PDB entry 8FFR | X-ray diffraction, 3.49 A resolution | chains D and W of the 12 polymer chains in the assembly

# Chain D
Name: Nucleoprotein
Organism: Rabies virus CVS-11
UniProtKB: A8VR20 (A8VR20_9RHAB); residues 1-450 here = UniProt positions 1-450
Amino-acid sequence (450 residues; row label = number of the first residue in the row):
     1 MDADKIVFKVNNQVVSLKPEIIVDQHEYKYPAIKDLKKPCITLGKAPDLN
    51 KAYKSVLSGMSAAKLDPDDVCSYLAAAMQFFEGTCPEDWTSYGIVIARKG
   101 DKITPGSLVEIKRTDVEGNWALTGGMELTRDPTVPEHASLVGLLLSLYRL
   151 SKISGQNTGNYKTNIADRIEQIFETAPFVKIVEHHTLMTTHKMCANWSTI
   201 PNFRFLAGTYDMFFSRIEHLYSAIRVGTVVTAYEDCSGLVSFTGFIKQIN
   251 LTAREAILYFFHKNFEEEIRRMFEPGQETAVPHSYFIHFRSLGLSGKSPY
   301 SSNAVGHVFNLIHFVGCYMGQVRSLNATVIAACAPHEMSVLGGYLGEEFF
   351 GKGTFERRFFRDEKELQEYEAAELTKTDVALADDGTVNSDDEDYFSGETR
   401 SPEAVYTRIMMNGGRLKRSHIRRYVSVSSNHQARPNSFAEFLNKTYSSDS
Unresolved in the structure: 1-5, 373-397, 449-450

# Chain W
Molecule: 99-nt RNA strand
Sequence (99 nucleotides; row label = number of the first residue in the row):
     1 CCCCCCCACCCACAAAAACCACAACACCCACAAACCCAAAAAACCCCACA
    51 ACCCCCCCACACCCCACCAACCCCACAAACCCCACACACCCCACAAAAC

# How chain D and chain W interact
Residue-residue contacts (39):
  Arg149(D) with A75(W), salt bridge to the phosphate; C76(W), salt bridge to the phosphate
  Gln156(D) with C73(W), base contact
  Asn157(D) with C73(W), hydrogen bond to the base
  Thr158(D) with C73(W), sugar contact
  Tyr161(D) with C73(W), sugar contact; A75(W), hydrogen bond to the phosphate
  Arg168(D) with A75(W), salt bridge to the phosphate; C76(W), salt bridge to the phosphate
  Ile172(D) with C76(W), base contact
  Arg204(D) with A69(W), sugar contact
  Ser222(D) with C76(W), base contact
  Ala223(D) with C76(W), base contact
  Arg225(D) with C76(W), sugar contact
  Val226(D) with C76(W), hydrogen bond to the sugar
  Val229(D) with A75(W), base contact; C76(W), sugar contact
  Val230(D) with A75(W), base contact
  Asp235(D) with A69(W), hydrogen bond to the sugar; A70(W), phosphate contact; C71(W), phosphate contact
  Cys236(D) with C71(W), phosphate contact
  Ser237(D) with C71(W), hydrogen bond to the phosphate
  Arg290(D) with A69(W), hydrogen bond to the phosphate; A70(W), salt bridge to the phosphate
  Lys297(D) with A69(W), phosphate contact; A70(W), salt bridge to the phosphate
  Ser298(D) with A70(W), hydrogen bond to the phosphate
  Ser301(D) with C71(W), phosphate contact
  Ser302(D) with C71(W), hydrogen bond to the phosphate
  Asn303(D) with C71(W), base contact
  Arg323(D) with C72(W), salt bridge to the phosphate
  Asn326(D) with C72(W), sugar contact
  Ala327(D) with C72(W), phosphate contact
  Thr328(D) with C71(W), sugar contact; C72(W), hydrogen bond to the phosphate
  Arg434(D) with C72(W), hydrogen bond to the sugar; C73(W), base contact; C74(W), salt bridge to the phosphate
Also at the interface, not in a pair above, chain D (34 interface residues in all): Lys152, Ile165, Ala232, Phe309, Ile330, Pro435

# Summary
34 residues of chain D face 8 of chain W across their interface, with 10 hydrogen bonds and 8 salt bridges.
Among the polar pairs are Asn157(D)-C73(W), Val226(D)-C76(W) and Asp235(D)-A69(W).
Here chain D is Nucleoprotein (Rabies virus CVS-11) and chain W is a 99-nt RNA strand. Entry 8FFR (Revised
structure of the rabies virus nucleoprotein-RNA complex) was determined by X-ray diffraction (same publication
as 8B8V).
